PDB entry 7A4I | electron microscopy, 7.04 A resolution (low resolution: residue-level contacts below are approximate; hydrogen-bond / salt-bridge calls are withheld) | chains 6D and 0B of the 240 polymer chains in the assembly

# Chain 6D (and 0B)
Name: Antitermination protein N, 6,7-dimethyl-8-ribityllumazine synthase
Source organism: Escherichia virus lambda
Notes: EC 2.5.1.78; chain 0B of this document is another copy of the same molecule, construct and numbering; everything in this record applies to it too
Reference sequence: chimeric construct of P03045, O66529: residues 7-23 from P03045 (REGN_LAMBD) positions 6-22 (UniProt number = residue number - 1); residues 32-101 from O66529 positions 85-154 (UniProt number = residue number + 53); residues 114-197 from O66529 positions 1-84 (UniProt number = residue number - 113)
Amino-acid sequence (197 residues; each row starts with the number of its first residue):
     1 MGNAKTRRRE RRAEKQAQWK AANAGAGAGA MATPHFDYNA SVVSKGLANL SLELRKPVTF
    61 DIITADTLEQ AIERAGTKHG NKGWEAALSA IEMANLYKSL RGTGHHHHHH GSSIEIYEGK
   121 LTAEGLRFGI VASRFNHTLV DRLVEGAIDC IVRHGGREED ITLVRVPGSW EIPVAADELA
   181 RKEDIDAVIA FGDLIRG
Disordered / not traced: 1-35, 195-197 (chain 0B: 1-38, 197)
Differences from the reference sequence: cloning artifact (1-6); linker (24-31, 102-113); engineered mutation Asn39 (Ile92 in O66529), Val42 (Glu95 in O66529), Val58 (Ile111 in O66529), Asp61 (Gly114 in O66529), Ile62 (Val115 in O66529), Tyr97 (Phe150 in O66529), Ile114 (Met1 in O66529), Glu115 (Gln2 in O66529), Thr138 (Ala25 in O66529), Asp177 (Gly64 in O66529), Phe191 (Ile78 in O66529), Asp193 (Val80 in O66529)
Curated features (UniProtKB/Swiss-Prot):
  - active site: His35 (Proton donor)
  - binding site ((2S)-2-hydroxy-3-oxobutyl phosphate): Ala32, Thr33, Arg74
  - binding site (5-amino-6-(D-ribitylamino)uracil): Phe60, Lys82, Phe135, Asn136, Ser169 to Glu171

# How chain 6D and chain 0B interact
Pairs across the interface - 50 pairs, chain 6D then chain 0B:
  Leu68(6D) with Leu68(0B)
  Ile72(6D) with Leu68(0B)
  Ala75(6D) with Glu69(0B)
  Lys78(6D) with Thr64(0B)
  His79(6D) with Ile63(0B); Glu69(0B)
  Lys82(6D) with Asp61(0B); Ile62(0B)
  Ala90(6D) with Pro57(0B)
  Met93(6D) with Pro57(0B)
  Ala94(6D) with Pro57(0B)
  Arg134(6D) with Arg153(0B)
  Asn136(6D) with Glu73(0B)
  Thr138(6D) with Glu73(0B)
  Leu143(6D) with Ile63(0B)
  Ser169(6D) with Asn39(0B); Val43(0B)
  Ile172(6D) with Val43(0B); Leu47(0B); Phe60(0B)
  Pro173(6D) with Val43(0B); Leu47(0B)
  Ala176(6D) with Leu47(0B); Leu50(0B)
  Asp177(6D) with Leu50(0B)
  Ala180(6D) with Leu50(0B); Leu54(0B); Lys56(0B)
  Arg181(6D) with Glu53(0B); Leu54(0B)
  Lys182(6D) with Lys56(0B)
  Ile185(6D) with Lys56(0B)
  Asp186(6D) with Lys56(0B); Pro57(0B)
  Ala187(6D) with Pro57(0B)
  Val188(6D) with Pro57(0B); Val58(0B); Thr59(0B)
  Ile189(6D) with Thr59(0B)
  Ala190(6D) with Leu47(0B); Thr59(0B); Phe60(0B); Asp61(0B)
  Phe191(6D) with Phe60(0B); Asp61(0B)
  Gly192(6D) with Phe60(0B); Asp61(0B)
  Asp193(6D) with Ile62(0B)
  Leu194(6D) with Ile62(0B); Ile63(0B)
Interface residues without a listed pair, chain 6D (37 interface residues in all): Ala86, Tyr97, Arg101, Leu139, Val140, Trp170
Interface residues without a listed pair, chain 0B (21 interface residues in all): Arg55, Ala65

# In short
Chain 6D and chain 0B form an interface of 37 and 21 residues respectively. From UniProt: active-site residue
His35(6D), 3 (2S)-2-hydroxy-3-oxobutyl phosphate-binding residues and 7 residues binding
5-amino-6-(D-ribitylamino)uracil on chain 6D.
Chain 6D and chain 0B are both Antitermination protein N, 6,7-dimethyl-8-ribityllumazine synthase (Escherichia
virus lambda); the structure, Aquifex aeolicus lumazine synthase-derived nucleocapsid variant NC-3, was
determined by electron microscopy (same publication as 7A4F, 7A4G, 7A4H and 7A4J).
